PDB entry 8B6F | electron microscopy, 2.80 A resolution | chains AJ and AY of the 69 polymer chains in the assembly

# Chain AJ
Protein: Ymf62
Source organism: Tetrahymena thermophila SB210
UniProtKB: Q950Y2 (Q950Y2_TETTH); numbering as in UniProt (aligned over 1-255)
Chain sequence (255 residues; row label = number of the first residue in the row):
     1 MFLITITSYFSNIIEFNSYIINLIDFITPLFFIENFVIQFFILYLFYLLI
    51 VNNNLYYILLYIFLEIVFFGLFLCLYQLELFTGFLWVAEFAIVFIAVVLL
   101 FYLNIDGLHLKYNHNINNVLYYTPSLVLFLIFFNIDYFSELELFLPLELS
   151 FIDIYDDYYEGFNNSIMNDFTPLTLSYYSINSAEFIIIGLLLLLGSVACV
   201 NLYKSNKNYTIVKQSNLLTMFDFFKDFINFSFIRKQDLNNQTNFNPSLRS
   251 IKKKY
Not modelled in the structure: 1
Small-molecule neighbours:
  - 1,2-Distearoyl-sn-glycerophosphoethanolamine (3PE): Phe41, Tyr44, Leu45, Leu48, Leu60, Tyr61, Phe63, Leu64, Val67, Phe68, Trp86
  - 1,2-diacyl-sn-glycero-3-phosphocholine (PC1), molecule 1: Pro29, Phe31, Phe36, Phe40, Phe41
  - 1,2-diacyl-sn-glycero-3-phosphocholine (PC1), molecule 2: Glu34, Val37, Ile38, Phe41, Phe68, Leu71, Cys74, Leu75, Gln77, Glu79, Trp86
  - 1,2-diacyl-sn-glycero-3-phosphocholine (PC1), molecule 3: Asn52, Tyr56, Tyr57, Leu59, Leu60, Tyr61, Phe63, Val93, Val97
  - 1,2-diacyl-sn-glycero-3-phosphocholine (PC1), molecule 4: Ser182, Ala183, Ile186, Ile187, Leu190

# Chain AY
Protein: Ymf58
Source organism: Tetrahymena thermophila SB210
UniProtKB: Q950Z5 (Q950Z5_TETTH); residue numbers follow UniProt; this construct covers 1-116
Chain sequence (116 residues; numbered 1 to 116; the number before each row is that of its first residue):
     1 MLTWISFWSLIFWLILIILVLKPKNFISILFMSELTWLALYCLSLLFGAI
    51 YCDITLLSISFFILGVAGLEFSFGILIAILYKNLNESLNTDLNNNNNNQN
   101 IFDKNFKTPLEKINWQ

# Chain AJ / chain AY interface
Residue-residue contacts (105):
  Phe31(AJ) - Met1(AY)  hydrophobic
  Asn35(AJ) - Trp4(AY)
  Phe36(AJ) - Met1(AY)  hydrophobic
  Gln39(AJ) - Leu2(AY)  hydrogen bond (side chain-backbone)
  Gln39(AJ) - Trp4(AY)
  Gln39(AJ) - Phe7(AY)
  Ile42(AJ) - Phe7(AY)  hydrophobic
  Phe46(AJ) - Ile11(AY)  hydrophobic
  Phe46(AJ) - Ile15(AY)  hydrophobic
  Leu49(AJ) - Lys22(AY)  hydrogen bond (backbone-side chain)
  Leu49(AJ) - Leu35(AY)  hydrophobic
  Ile50(AJ) - Ile18(AY)  hydrophobic
  Ile50(AJ) - Lys22(AY)
  Asn52(AJ) - Lys22(AY)  hydrogen bond (backbone-side chain)
  Asn53(AJ) - Lys22(AY)
  Asn53(AJ) - Pro23(AY)
  Leu55(AJ) - Ser28(AY)
  Ile58(AJ) - Lys22(AY)
  Ile58(AJ) - Ser28(AY)
  Leu59(AJ) - Phe31(AY)  hydrophobic
  Ile62(AJ) - Phe31(AY)
  Ile62(AJ) - Leu35(AY)  hydrophobic
  Glu65(AJ) - Leu35(AY)
  Ile66(AJ) - Leu38(AY)  hydrophobic
  Phe69(AJ) - Trp8(AY)  hydrophobic
  Phe69(AJ) - Leu35(AY)  hydrophobic
  Phe69(AJ) - Cys42(AY)  hydrophobic
  Phe72(AJ) - Trp4(AY)  hydrophobic
  Phe72(AJ) - Trp8(AY)
  Leu73(AJ) - Tyr41(AY)  hydrophobic
  Leu73(AJ) - Leu45(AY)  hydrophobic
  Tyr76(AJ) - Trp4(AY)
  Tyr76(AJ) - Leu46(AY)
  Tyr76(AJ) - Ala49(AY)  hydrophobic
  Tyr76(AJ) - Ile50(AY)
  Leu78(AJ) - Leu45(AY)  hydrophobic
  Phe81(AJ) - Tyr41(AY)  hydrogen bond (backbone-side chain)
  Phe81(AJ) - Leu45(AY)  hydrophobic
  Phe81(AJ) - Leu57(AY)
  Phe81(AJ) - Ser60(AY)
  Phe84(AJ) - Phe61(AY)  hydrophobic
  Leu85(AJ) - Leu38(AY)  hydrophobic
  Leu85(AJ) - Tyr41(AY)
  Glu89(AJ) - Glu34(AY)
  Glu89(AJ) - Leu38(AY)
  Glu89(AJ) - Leu64(AY)
  Ile92(AJ) - Phe71(AY)  hydrophobic
  Ile95(AJ) - Ile75(AY)  hydrophobic
  Ala96(AJ) - Phe31(AY)  hydrophobic
  Leu100(AJ) - Ile27(AY)  hydrophobic
  Tyr102(AJ) - Lys82(AY)  hydrogen bond
  Leu103(AJ) - Ala78(AY)
  Leu110(AJ) - Asn89(AY)
  Leu110(AJ) - Asp91(AY)
  Leu110(AJ) - Leu92(AY)  hydrophobic
  Leu110(AJ) - Ile101(AY)  hydrophobic
  Lys111(AJ) - Asn100(AY)
  Lys111(AJ) - Ile101(AY)
  Lys111(AJ) - Phe102(AY)  hydrogen bond (backbone-backbone)
  Lys111(AJ) - Asp103(AY)  salt bridge
  Tyr112(AJ) - Pro23(AY)  hydrophobic
  Tyr112(AJ) - Asn100(AY)
  Tyr112(AJ) - Phe102(AY)
  Asn113(AJ) - Asn100(AY)  hydrogen bond (backbone-backbone)
  Asn113(AJ) - Phe102(AY)
  Ile116(AJ) - Gln99(AY)
  Ile116(AJ) - Asn100(AY)
  Asn117(AJ) - Asn100(AY)  hydrogen bond
  Asn118(AJ) - Leu21(AY)
  Tyr122(AJ) - Val20(AY)  hydrogen bond (side chain-backbone)
  Tyr122(AJ) - Leu21(AY)
  Leu126(AJ) - Leu14(AY)  hydrophobic
  Phe129(AJ) - Leu10(AY)  hydrophobic
  Phe129(AJ) - Trp13(AY)  hydrophobic
  Leu130(AJ) - Leu10(AY)  hydrophobic
  Phe133(AJ) - Ser9(AY)
  Phe133(AJ) - Leu10(AY)  hydrophobic
  Phe133(AJ) - Trp13(AY)
  Asp136(AJ) - Thr3(AY)  hydrogen bond
  Asp136(AJ) - Ile5(AY)
  Asp136(AJ) - Ser6(AY)
  Ser139(AJ) - Thr3(AY)
  Ser139(AJ) - Ile5(AY)
  Leu141(AJ) - Met1(AY)
  Leu141(AJ) - Leu2(AY)
  Leu141(AJ) - Thr3(AY)
  Pro172(AJ) - Ile54(AY)  hydrophobic
  Leu173(AJ) - Phe61(AY)  hydrophobic
  Ser176(AJ) - Ser58(AY)  hydrogen bond
  Tyr177(AJ) - Ser58(AY)  hydrogen bond (side chain-backbone)
  Tyr177(AJ) - Ser60(AY)
  Tyr177(AJ) - Phe61(AY)  hydrogen bond (side chain-backbone)
  Tyr177(AJ) - Phe62(AY)  hydrophobic
  Asn181(AJ) - Thr55(AY)
  Ile188(AJ) - Phe62(AY)  hydrophobic
  Leu191(AJ) - Leu69(AY)  hydrophobic
  Gly195(AJ) - Leu69(AY)
  Ala198(AJ) - Phe73(AY)  hydrophobic
  Cys199(AJ) - Phe73(AY)  hydrophobic
  Cys199(AJ) - Leu76(AY)  hydrophobic
  Leu202(AJ) - Leu76(AY)  hydrophobic
  Asn206(AJ) - Leu80(AY)
  Asn206(AJ) - Asn83(AY)  hydrogen bond (backbone-side chain)
  Tyr209(AJ) - Asn83(AY)
  Tyr209(AJ) - Leu84(AY)
Other interface residues (no listed pair), chain AJ (72 interface residues in all): Leu30, Ile38, Leu43, Leu75, Thr82, Ala88, Leu99, Asn134, Glu140, Leu175, Glu184, Phe185, Leu192
Other interface residues (no listed pair), chain AY (67 interface residues in all): Ile17, Asn25, Met32, Ala39, Gly65, Val66, Ser72, Ile79, Leu88, Asn98

# Summary
Chain AJ and chain AY form an interface of 72 and 67 residues respectively; the contacts include 14 hydrogen
bonds and 1 salt bridge. Polar contacts include Lys111(AJ)-Asp103(AY), Gln39(AJ)-Leu2(AY) and
Leu49(AJ)-Lys22(AY). Bound to chain AJ: 4 copies of 1,2-diacyl-sn-glycero-3-phosphocholine and
1,2-Distearoyl-sn-glycerophosphoethanolamine.
Here chain AJ is Ymf62 and chain AY is Ymf58, both from Tetrahymena thermophila SB210. Entry 8B6F (Cryo-EM
structure of NADH:ubiquinone oxidoreductase (complex-I) from respiratory supercomplex of Tetrahymena
thermophila) was determined by electron microscopy (same publication as 8B6H and 8B6J).
